Entry 4OOU (X-ray diffraction, 2.36 A resolution); this record covers chain B.

[Chain B]
Molecule: Beta-1,4-mannanase
Organism: Cryptopygus antarcticus
Notes: EC 3.2.1.78
UniProt: B4XC07 (B4XC07_9HEXA); residue numbers follow UniProt; this construct covers 1-382
Chain sequence (388 residues; numbered 1 to 388; the number before each row is that of its first residue):
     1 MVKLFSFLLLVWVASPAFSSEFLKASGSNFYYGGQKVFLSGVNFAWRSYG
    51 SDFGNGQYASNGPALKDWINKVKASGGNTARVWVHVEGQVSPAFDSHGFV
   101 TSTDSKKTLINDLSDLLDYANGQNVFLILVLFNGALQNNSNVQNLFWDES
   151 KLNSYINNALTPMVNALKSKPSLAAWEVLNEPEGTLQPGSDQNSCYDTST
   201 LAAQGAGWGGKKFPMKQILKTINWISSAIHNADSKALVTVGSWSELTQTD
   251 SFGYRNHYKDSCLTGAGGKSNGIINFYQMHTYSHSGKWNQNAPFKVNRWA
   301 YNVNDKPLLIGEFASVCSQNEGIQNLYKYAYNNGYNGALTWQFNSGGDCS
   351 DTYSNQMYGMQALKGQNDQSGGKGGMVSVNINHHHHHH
Not modelled in the structure: 1-19, 387-388
Cystine bridges: Cys195-Cys262, Cys317-Cys349
Differences from the reference sequence: expression tag (383-388)
Swiss-Prot annotation at these positions:
  - region: Gly346 to Ser350 (Involved in stabilization of the transition state)
  - active site: Glu181 (Proton donor/acceptor), Glu312 (Nucleophile)
  - binding site (substrate): Trp83, Asn144, Trp147 to Lys151, Asn180, Gln187, Gln204, Trp208, Trp243, Tyr282, His284, Trp341, Asp348
  - mutagenesis: Trp243 (W243F: 2.5-fold reduction in substrate affinity and minor reduction in substrate turnover compared to the wild-type), His284 (H284A: Slight reduction in substrate affinity and minor reduction in substrate turnover compared to the wild-type ...), Trp341 (W341F: 2-fold reduction in substrate affinity and 10-fold reduction in substrate turnover compared to the wild-type), Gly346 to Ser350 (Optimum temperature is increased by 5 degrees Celsius compared to the wild-type. Exhibits approximately half of its Vmax at 0-30 degrees Celsius ...)

[In short]
UniProt lists active-site residues Glu181 and Glu312, 16 substrate-binding residues and 8 mutagenesis sites.
Chain B is Beta-1,4-mannanase (Cryptopygus antarcticus); the structure, Crystal structure of
beta-1,4-D-mannanase from Cryptopygus antarcticus, was determined by X-ray diffraction together with 4OOZ from
the same study.
